PDB entry 9NIG | X-ray diffraction, 3.20 A resolution | chains M and N of the 5 polymer chains in the assembly

Chain M:
Name: PB TCR alpha chain
Source organism: Homo sapiens
Chain sequence (208 residues; row label = number of the first residue in the row; note: 15 numbers in that range are skipped by the numbering (no residue carries them; nothing is unmodelled there)):
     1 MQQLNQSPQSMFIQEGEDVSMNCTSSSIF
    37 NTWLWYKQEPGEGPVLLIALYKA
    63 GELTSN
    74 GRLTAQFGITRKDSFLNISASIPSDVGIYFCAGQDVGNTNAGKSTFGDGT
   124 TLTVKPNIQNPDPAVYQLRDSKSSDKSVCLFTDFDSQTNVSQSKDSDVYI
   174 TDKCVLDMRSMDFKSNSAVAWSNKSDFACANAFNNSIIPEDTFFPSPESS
Disordered / not traced: 1, 147, 211-223
Cystine bridges: C23-C104, C152-C202

Chain N:
Name: PB TCR beta chain
Source organism: Homo sapiens
Chain sequence (239 residues; numbered 3 to 254; 13 numbers in that range are skipped by the numbering (no residue carries them; nothing is unmodelled there); the number before each row is that of its first residue):
     3 GITQSPRYKITETGRQVTLMCHQTWSH
    37 SYMFWYRQDLGHGLRLIYYSAA
    63 ADITDKGEVP
    74 DGYVVSRS
    83 KTENFPLTLESATRSQTSVYFCASSGVPPVQFFGPGTRLTVLEDLNKVFP
   133 PEVAVFEPSEAEISHTQKATLVCLATGFFPDHVELSWWVNGKEVHSGVCT
   183 DPQPLKEQPALNDSRYALSSRLRVSATFWQNPRNHFRCQVQFYGLSENDE
   233 WTQDRAKPVTQIVSAEAWGRAD
Disordered / not traced: 254
Cystine bridges: C23-C104, C155-C220

Interface between chain M and chain N:
Contacting residue pairs (87; chain M residue first):
  T38(M) - P111(N)
  L40(M) - P111(N)
  L40(M) - V112(N)
  Y42(M) - P111(N)
  Y42(M) - V112(N)
  Y42(M) - Q113(N)  hydrogen bond (side chain-backbone)
  Y42(M) - F115(N)  hydrophobic
  Q44(M) - Q44(N)  hydrogen bond
  Q44(M) - F103(N)
  G47(M) - R9(N)
  E48(M) - F103(N)
  G49(M) - F103(N)
  G49(M) - G116(N)
  P50(M) - F115(N)
  L52(M) - V112(N)  hydrophobic
  Y57(M) - V112(N)
  F103(M) - Q44(N)
  Q107(M) - P110(N)
  Q107(M) - P111(N)
  A114(M) - Y55(N)  hydrogen bond (backbone-side chain)
  G115(M) - Y38(N)
  G115(M) - F40(N)
  G115(M) - P110(N)
  K116(M) - Y55(N)
  S117(M) - P111(N)  hydrogen bond (side chain-backbone)
  F119(M) - Y42(N)
  F119(M) - F115(N)  hydrophobic
  D121(M) - H48(N)
  D135(M) - H147(N)  salt bridge
  Y139(M) - S141(N)
  Y139(M) - A143(N)
  Y139(M) - E144(N)
  Y139(M) - H147(N)
  Y139(M) - T148(N)
  Q140(M) - S141(N)
  L141(M) - F138(N)
  L141(M) - E139(N)
  L141(M) - P140(N)  hydrophobic
  L141(M) - T152(N)
  L141(M) - V154(N)  hydrophobic
  R142(M) - F138(N)
  R142(M) - E139(N)  hydrogen bond (backbone-backbone)
  D143(M) - A136(N)
  D143(M) - V137(N)
  D143(M) - F138(N)
  S144(M) - V137(N)  hydrogen bond (backbone-backbone)
  S144(M) - E139(N)
  S144(M) - E248(N)  hydrogen bond (side chain-backbone)
  K149(M) - F138(N)
  S150(M) - F138(N)
  V151(M) - F138(N)  hydrophobic
  L153(M) - T152(N)
  L153(M) - V154(N)  hydrophobic
  T155(M) - R205(N)  hydrogen bond
  D156(M) - T148(N)
  D156(M) - R205(N)  salt bridge
  Y172(M) - K188(N)
  Y172(M) - E189(N)  hydrogen bond (side chain-backbone)
  I173(M) - L187(N)
  T174(M) - D183(N)
  T174(M) - L187(N)
  T174(M) - S201(N)
  T174(M) - R203(N)  hydrogen bond
  D175(M) - R203(N)
  C177(M) - C181(N)  disulfide
  C177(M) - T182(N)
  C177(M) - R203(N)  hydrogen bond
  V178(M) - C181(N)  hydrogen bond (backbone-side chain)
  L179(M) - G179(N)
  L179(M) - V180(N)
  L179(M) - C181(N)  hydrophobic
  L179(M) - R205(N)
  D180(M) - S178(N)
  D180(M) - G179(N)  hydrogen bond (backbone-backbone)
  M181(M) - K150(N)
  M181(M) - S178(N)
  M181(M) - R205(N)
  R182(M) - S178(N)  hydrogen bond (backbone-side chain)
  M184(M) - K150(N)
  F186(M) - K150(N)
  F186(M) - R205(N)
  S190(M) - R203(N)
  V192(M) - V154(N)  hydrophobic
  V192(M) - R203(N)
  W194(M) - L156(N)  hydrophobic
  W194(M) - L187(N)  hydrophobic
  W194(M) - A199(N)  hydrophobic
Interface residues without a listed pair, chain M (49 interface residues in all): K176, S188, A191
Interface residues without a listed pair, chain N (52 interface residues in all): G49, L50, L52, P117, L153, H177, P184, V206, S207, A249
Cross-chain cystine bridges: C177(M)-C181(N)

In short:
49 residues of chain M face 52 of chain N across their interface, with 1 disulfide bond, 14 hydrogen bonds and
2 salt bridges. Polar pairs include D135(M)-H147(N), D156(M)-R205(N) and Y42(M)-Q113(N).
Chain M is PB TCR alpha chain and chain N is PB TCR beta chain, both from Homo sapiens; the structure, PB TCR
in complex with HLA-DR4 presenting citrullinated Tenascin C peptide, was determined by X-ray diffraction
together with 9NIH and 9NII from the same study.
